4HRH - chains A and B of the 4 polymer chains in the assembly; structure by X-ray diffraction, 3.00 A resolution.

== Chain A (and B) ==
Protein: Protein S100-A10, Annexin A2
From: Homo sapiens
Notes: chain B of this document is another copy of the same molecule, construct and numbering; everything in this record applies to it too
UniProt: chimeric construct of P60903, P07355: residues 0-92 from P60903 (S10AA_HUMAN) positions 1-93 (UniProt number = residue number + 1); residues 101-115 from P07355 positions 2-16 (UniProt number = residue number - 99)
Chain sequence (117 residues; each row starts with the number of its first residue; numbers below 1 keep their minus sign (Ser-1 is residue -1)):
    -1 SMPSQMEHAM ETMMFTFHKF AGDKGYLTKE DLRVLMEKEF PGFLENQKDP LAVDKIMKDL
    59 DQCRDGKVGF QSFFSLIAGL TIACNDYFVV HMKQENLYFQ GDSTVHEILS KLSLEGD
Not modelled in the structure: -1 to 0, 92-97, 114-115 (chain B: -1 to 0, 95-100, 114-115)
Differences from the reference sequence: expression tag (-1); linker (93-100); engineered mutation Ser108 (Cys9 in P07355)
Swiss-Prot annotation at these positions:
  - region: Asp59 to Ser70 (Ancestral calcium site)
  - modified residue: Lys22 (N6-acetyllysine), Lys27 (N6-acetyllysine), Lys36 (N6-acetyllysine), Lys53 (N6-acetyllysine), Lys56 (N6-acetyllysine), Ser101 (N-acetylserine)
  - cross-link: Lys36 (Glycyl lysine isopeptide (Lys-Gly) (interchain with G-Cter in SUMO2))
From the paper describing this entry:
  - conformationally variable residues (loop rearrangement, side-chain flip): Asp57 to Asp63
  - mutagenesis - D59A: unchanged binding to AnxA2
  - mutagenesis - D59A: unchanged binding to homodimerization of p11
  - mutagenesis - C82Q, C82S: unchanged binding to endogenous p11
  - mutagenesis - D59A: decreased stability with Protein S100-A10, Annexin A2 (chain A)
  - mutagenesis - C82Q, C82S: unchanged binding to Protein S100-A10, Annexin A2 (chain A)

== How chain A and chain B interact ==
Contacting residue pairs (72; chain A residue first):
  Ser2(A) with Glu37(B), hydrogen bond (side chain-backbone)
  Gln3(A) with Thr10(B); Glu37(B)
  Met4(A) with Thr14(B); Glu37(B), hydrogen bond (backbone-side chain); Phe38(B), hydrophobic; Ile75(B), hydrophobic
  Glu5(A) with Glu37(B); Phe38(B); Pro39(B); Val103(B); His104(B), salt bridge; Leu107(B)
  Ala7(A) with Ala7(B)
  Met8(A) with Phe38(B), hydrophobic; Leu78(B), hydrophobic; Thr79(B)
  Glu9(A) with Ser101(B); Val103(B)
  Thr10(A) with Gln3(B)
  Met11(A) with Met4(B), hydrophobic; Met11(B), hydrophobic
  Met12(A) with Cys82(B), hydrophobic; Asn83(B); Phe86(B), hydrophobic; Glu93(B)
  Phe13(A) with Glu93(B)
  Thr14(A) with Met4(B)
  His16(A) with Asn83(B), hydrogen bond; Phe86(B); Val87(B)
  Lys36(A) with Ser2(B)
  Glu37(A) with Ser2(B), hydrogen bond (backbone-side chain); Gln3(B); Met4(B), hydrogen bond (side chain-backbone); Glu5(B)
  Phe38(A) with Ser2(B); Met4(B), hydrophobic; Glu5(B); Met8(B), hydrophobic
  Pro39(A) with Ser2(B); Glu5(B)
  Phe68(A) with Thr79(B); Asn83(B)
  Phe72(A) with Phe72(B), hydrophobic; Ile75(B), hydrophobic; Ala76(B), hydrophobic; Thr79(B)
  Ile75(A) with Met4(B), hydrophobic; Met11(B), hydrophobic
  Ala76(A) with Phe72(B), hydrophobic
  Thr79(A) with Met8(B); Met11(B); Phe68(B); Phe72(B)
  Ile80(A) with Phe68(B), hydrophobic; Gln69(B)
  Cys82(A) with Met12(B), hydrophobic
  Asn83(A) with Met12(B); His16(B), hydrogen bond; Phe68(B)
  Phe86(A) with Met12(B), hydrophobic; His16(B)
  Val87(A) with His16(B)
  Lys91(A) with Asp21(B), hydrogen bond (side chain-backbone)
  Asp100(A) with Glu9(B)
  Val103(A) with Glu5(B); Met8(B), hydrophobic; Glu9(B)
  His104(A) with Glu5(B), salt bridge
  Leu107(A) with Glu5(B); Met8(B), hydrophobic
Other interface residues (no listed pair), chain A (36 interface residues in all): His6, Gln69, Leu78, Gln98
Other interface residues (no listed pair), chain B (39 interface residues in all): His6, Phe13, Gly20, Gly23, Lys36, Ile80, Asn94

== Summary ==
The interface between chain A and chain B involves 36 residues on one side and 39 on the other; the contacts
include 7 hydrogen bonds and 2 salt bridges. Polar contacts include Glu5(A)-His104(B), Ser2(A)-Glu37(B) and
Met4(A)-Glu37(B). From the paper: D59A of chain A reduces stability with Protein S100-A10, Annexin A2 (chain
A); conformational variability at Asp57(A); 3 substitutions were tested in all.
Both chains are Protein S100-A10, Annexin A2 (Homo sapiens). Entry 4HRH (Crystal Structure of p11-Annexin
A2(N-terminal) Fusion Protein in Complex with SMARCA3 Peptide) was determined by X-ray diffraction (same
publication as 4HRE and 4HRG).
